7YN3 - chains A and C; structure by X-ray diffraction, 2.10 A resolution.

# Chain A
Protein: CcbD
Organism: Streptomyces caelestis
Reference sequence: E9JES9 (E9JES9_9ACTN); residues 1-355 here = UniProt positions 1-355
Amino-acid sequence (370 residues; numbered 1 to 370; the number before each row is that of its first residue):
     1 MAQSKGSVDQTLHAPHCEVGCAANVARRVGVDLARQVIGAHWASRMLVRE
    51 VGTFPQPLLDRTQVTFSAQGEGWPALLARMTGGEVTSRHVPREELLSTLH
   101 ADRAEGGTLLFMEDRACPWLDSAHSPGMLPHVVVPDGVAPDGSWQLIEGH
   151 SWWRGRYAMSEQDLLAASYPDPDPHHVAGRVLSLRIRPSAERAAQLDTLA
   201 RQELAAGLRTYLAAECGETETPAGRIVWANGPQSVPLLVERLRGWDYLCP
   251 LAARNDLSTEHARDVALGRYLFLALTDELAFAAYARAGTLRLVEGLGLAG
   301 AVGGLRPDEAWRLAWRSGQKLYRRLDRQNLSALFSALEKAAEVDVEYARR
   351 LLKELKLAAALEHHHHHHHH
Not modelled in the structure: 1-9, 356-370
Construct notes: expression tag (356-370)
Small-molecule neighbours: 1,1'-ethane-1,2-diyldipyrrolidine-2,5-dione / 4'-phosphopantetheine: Pro-15, His-16, Cys-17, Glu-18, Asp-114, Leu-120, Asp-121, Ser-122, Leu-129, Pro-130, His-131, His-150, Trp-152, Trp-153, Tyr-322, Arg-323

# Chain C
Protein: CcbZ
Organism: Streptomyces caelestis
Reference sequence: E9JES6 (E9JES6_9ACTN); residues 2-78 here correspond to UniProt positions 351-427 (UniProt number = residue number + 349)
Amino-acid sequence (78 residues; row label = number of the first residue in the row):
     1 MSLLVDVLELLRPLLPSADTELTPDTELFSSQLLDSLALEEIQAAIESRW
    51 VPLPPEELTLANFNTPAAIAETIARTST
Not modelled in the structure: 1, 78
Covalently attached groups: 4'-phosphopantetheine (PNS) linked to Ser-36
Construct notes: initiating methionine (1)

# Interface between chain A and chain C
Pairs across the interface - 30 pairs, chain A then chain C:
  His-13(A) with Glu-56(C)
  Asp-121(A) with Gln-32(C)
  Ser-151(A) with Leu-58(C); Thr-59(C)
  Trp-152(A) with Leu-39(C), hydrophobic; Leu-58(C); Thr-59(C); Leu-60(C), hydrogen bond (backbone-backbone)
  Ala-280(A) with Pro-55(C), hydrophobic
  Arg-312(A) with Glu-47(C), salt bridge; Pro-52(C); Leu-53(C), hydrogen bond (side chain-backbone)
  Trp-315(A) with Gln-43(C); Leu-53(C); Pro-54(C); Pro-55(C)
  Arg-316(A) with Glu-40(C), salt bridge; Gln-43(C); Ala-44(C); Glu-47(C), salt bridge
  Gln-319(A) with Gln-43(C), hydrogen bond
  Lys-320(A) with Glu-40(C)
  Arg-323(A) with Ser-36(C), hydrogen bond; Leu-37(C); Leu-39(C); Glu-40(C), salt bridge; Gln-43(C), hydrogen bond
  Arg-324(A) with Leu-37(C); Glu-40(C); Glu-41(C), salt bridge
Interface residues without a listed pair, chain A (15 interface residues in all): Pro-15, Arg-154, Ala-283
Interface residues without a listed pair, chain C (19 interface residues in all): Phe-29, Phe-63

# Overview
The interface between chain A and chain C involves 15 residues on one side and 19 on the other; the contacts
include 5 hydrogen bonds and 5 salt bridges. Among the polar pairs are Arg-312(A)/Glu-47(C),
Arg-316(A)/Glu-40(C) and Arg-316(A)/Glu-47(C). Chain A binds 1,1'-ethane-1,2-diyldipyrrolidine-2,5-dione /
4'-phosphopantetheine.
Chain A is CcbD and chain C is CcbZ, both from Streptomyces caelestis; the structure, Crystal structure of
CcbD complex with CcbZ carrier protein domain, was determined by X-ray diffraction.
